PDB entry 4DJ7 | X-ray diffraction, 2.81 A resolution | chains E and F of the 6 polymer chains in the assembly

Chain E:
Name: Hemagglutinin
From: Influenza A virus (A/Netherlands/219/2003(H7N7))
UniProtKB: Q6VMK1 (Q6VMK1_9INFA); the author numbering skips numbers that UniProt does not, so the offset changes along the chain: 1-252 = UniProt 26-277; 254-324 = UniProt 278-348
Sequence (327 residues; numbered -3 to 324; 1 number in that range is skipped by the numbering (no residue carries it; nothing is unmodelled there); the number before each row is that of its first residue; numbers below 1 keep their minus sign (Ala-3 is residue -3)):
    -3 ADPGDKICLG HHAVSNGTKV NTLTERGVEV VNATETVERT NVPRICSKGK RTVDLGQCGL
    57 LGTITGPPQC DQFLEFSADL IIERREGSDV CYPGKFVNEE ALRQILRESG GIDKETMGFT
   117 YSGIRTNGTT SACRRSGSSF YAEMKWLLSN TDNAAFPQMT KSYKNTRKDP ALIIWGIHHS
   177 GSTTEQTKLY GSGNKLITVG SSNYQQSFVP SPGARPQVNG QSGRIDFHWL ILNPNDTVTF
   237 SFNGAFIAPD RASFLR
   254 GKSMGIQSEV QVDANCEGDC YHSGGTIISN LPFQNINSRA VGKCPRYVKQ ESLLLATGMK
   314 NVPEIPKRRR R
Unresolved in the structure: -3 to -1, 318-324
Sequence notes: expression tag (-3 to 0)
Cystine bridges: Cys42-Cys269, Cys54-Cys66, Cys87-Cys129, Cys273-Cys297
Covalent attachments: N-acetylglucosamine (NAG) linked to Asn28, Asn123, Asn231

Chain F:
Name: Hemagglutinin
From: Influenza A virus (A/Netherlands/219/2003(H7N7))
UniProtKB: Q6VMK1 (Q6VMK1_9INFA); residues 1-174 here correspond to UniProt positions 349-522 (UniProt number = residue number + 348)
Sequence (177 residues; each row starts with the number of its first residue):
     1 GLFGAIAGFI ENGWEGLIDG WYGFRHQNAQ GEGTAADYKS TQSAIDQITG KLNRLIEKTN
    61 QQFELIDNEF TEVERQIGNV INWTRDSMTE VWSYNAELLV AMENQHTIDL ADSEMNKLYE
   121 RVKRQLRENA EEDGTGCFEI FHKCDDDCMA SIRNNTYDHS KYREEAIQNR IQIDSGR
Unresolved in the structure: 170-177
Sequence notes: expression tag (175-177)
Cystine bridges: Cys144-Cys148
Covalent attachments: N-acetylglucosamine (NAG) linked to Asn82

How chain E and chain F interact:
Cross-chain cystine bridges: Cys4(E)-Cys137(F)
Pairs across the interface - 136 pairs, chain E then chain F:
  Gly0(E) with Ile140(F)
  Asp1(E) with Gln27(F); Asn28(F); Ala29(F); Glu139(F); Ile140(F), hydrogen bond (backbone-backbone); His142(F); Lys143(F); Cys144(F)
  Lys2(E) with His26(F); Gln27(F), hydrogen bond (backbone-backbone); Phe138(F); Ile140(F); Met149(F)
  Ile3(E) with Arg25(F); Cys137(F); Phe138(F), hydrogen bond (backbone-backbone); Met149(F), hydrophobic; Ile152(F), hydrophobic
  Cys4(E) with Trp14(F); Phe24(F); Arg25(F), hydrogen bond (backbone-backbone); Gly136(F); Cys137(F), disulfide
  Leu5(E) with Trp14(F); Gly23(F); Phe24(F), hydrophobic; Leu118(F), hydrophobic; Tyr119(F), hydrophobic; Gly136(F), hydrogen bond (backbone-backbone); Phe138(F), hydrophobic
  Gly6(E) with Trp14(F); Tyr22(F); Gly23(F), hydrogen bond (backbone-backbone); Met115(F)
  His7(E) with Ile6(F); Ile10(F); Asn12(F); Gly13(F); Trp14(F), hydrogen bond (backbone-backbone); Trp21(F)
  His8(E) with Trp14(F); Leu17(F); Gly20(F); Trp21(F), hydrogen bond (backbone-backbone)
  Ala9(E) with Trp14(F); Glu15(F)
  Ser11(E) with Glu15(F)
  Val16(E) with Asn104(F)
  Asn17(E) with Ala101(F); Asn104(F), hydrogen bond (backbone-side chain)
  Thr18(E) with Ala101(F); Gln105(F), hydrogen bond; Ile108(F)
  Leu19(E) with Ala101(F), hydrophobic; Met102(F); Gln105(F), hydrogen bond (backbone-side chain)
  Thr20(E) with Gln105(F)
  Arg22(E) with Glu97(F), salt bridge
  Val24(E) with Ile108(F), hydrophobic
  Val26(E) with Ile108(F), hydrophobic
  Glu79(E) with Phe70(F)
  Arg80(E) with Phe70(F)
  Arg81(E) with Glu69(F), hydrogen bond (side chain-backbone); Phe70(F)
  Glu96(E) with Asp67(F); Asn68(F), hydrogen bond; Val73(F)
  Arg99(E) with Asn68(F); Thr71(F)
  Gln100(E) with Leu65(F); Ile66(F)
  Arg103(E) with Leu65(F); Asn68(F)
  Lys255(E) with Gln62(F); Glu64(F), salt bridge
  Met257(E) with Glu64(F)
  Gly258(E) with Leu65(F)
  Gln260(E) with Asn68(F), hydrogen bond; Glu69(F), hydrogen bond (side chain-backbone); Phe70(F)
  Ser276(E) with Glu69(F), hydrogen bond
  Ser282(E) with Lys58(F)
  Asn283(E) with Ile56(F); Glu57(F); Lys58(F), hydrogen bond
  Pro285(E) with Leu55(F)
  Phe286(E) with Ala96(F), hydrophobic
  Ser291(E) with Arg85(F)
  Arg292(E) with Asp67(F), salt bridge; Asn68(F); Glu69(F), salt bridge; Arg85(F)
  Val294(E) with Phe63(F); Glu64(F); Leu65(F), hydrophobic
  Gly295(E) with Gln61(F); Gln62(F); Phe63(F), hydrogen bond (backbone-backbone)
  Lys296(E) with Thr59(F); Asn60(F), hydrogen bond; Gln61(F)
  Cys297(E) with Thr59(F), hydrogen bond (backbone-side chain)
  Arg299(E) with Thr59(F), hydrogen bond; Trp92(F)
  Tyr300(E) with Thr89(F); Trp92(F)
  Val301(E) with Trp92(F); Ser93(F); Ala96(F), hydrophobic
  Lys302(E) with Ser93(F), hydrogen bond (backbone-side chain)
  Gln303(E) with Ser93(F), hydrogen bond (side chain-backbone); Glu97(F)
  Leu306(E) with Ala96(F), hydrophobic; Glu97(F)
  Leu307(E) with Val100(F); Asn104(F), hydrogen bond (backbone-side chain)
  Leu308(E) with Leu52(F), hydrophobic; Leu55(F), hydrophobic; Glu103(F); Asn104(F)
  Ala309(E) with Asn104(F), hydrogen bond (backbone-side chain); Thr107(F)
  Thr310(E) with Trp21(F); Leu52(F)
  Gly311(E) with Thr107(F)
  Met312(E) with Ile6(F), hydrophobic; Trp21(F), hydrophobic; Tyr22(F); Ala111(F), hydrophobic
  Lys313(E) with Ile6(F)
  Val315(E) with Asn12(F); Gly13(F), hydrogen bond (backbone-backbone)
  Pro316(E) with Asn12(F)
  Glu317(E) with Asn12(F), hydrogen bond (backbone-side chain); Glu15(F)
Other interface residues (no listed pair), chain E (66 interface residues in all): Val10, Thr32, Glu95, Glu104, Ser256, Ile259, Ser261, Glu262, Leu284
Other interface residues (no listed pair), chain F (69 interface residues in all): Ala7, Ile48, Leu98, Leu99, Val122

Summary:
66 residues of chain E and 69 residues of chain F are in contact; the contacts include 1 disulfide bond, 27
hydrogen bonds and 4 salt bridges. Polar pairs include Arg22(E)-Glu97(F), Lys255(E)-Glu64(F) and
Arg292(E)-Asp67(F).
Chain E is Hemagglutinin and chain F is Hemagglutinin, both from Influenza A virus
(A/Netherlands/219/2003(H7N7)); the structure, Structure of the hemagglutinin complexed with 3SLN from a
highly pathogenic H7N7 influenza virus, was determined by X-ray diffraction together with 4DJ6 from the same
study.
